7R8K - chain A; structure by X-ray diffraction, 3.28 A resolution.

Chain A:
Name: Argonaute
From: Pseudooceanicola lipolyticus
Reference sequence: A0A2M8J4C7 (A0A2M8J4C7_9RHOB); numbering as in UniProt (aligned over 1-789)
Amino-acid sequence (791 residues; each row starts with the number of its first residue; numbers below 1 keep their minus sign (Ser-1 is residue -1)):
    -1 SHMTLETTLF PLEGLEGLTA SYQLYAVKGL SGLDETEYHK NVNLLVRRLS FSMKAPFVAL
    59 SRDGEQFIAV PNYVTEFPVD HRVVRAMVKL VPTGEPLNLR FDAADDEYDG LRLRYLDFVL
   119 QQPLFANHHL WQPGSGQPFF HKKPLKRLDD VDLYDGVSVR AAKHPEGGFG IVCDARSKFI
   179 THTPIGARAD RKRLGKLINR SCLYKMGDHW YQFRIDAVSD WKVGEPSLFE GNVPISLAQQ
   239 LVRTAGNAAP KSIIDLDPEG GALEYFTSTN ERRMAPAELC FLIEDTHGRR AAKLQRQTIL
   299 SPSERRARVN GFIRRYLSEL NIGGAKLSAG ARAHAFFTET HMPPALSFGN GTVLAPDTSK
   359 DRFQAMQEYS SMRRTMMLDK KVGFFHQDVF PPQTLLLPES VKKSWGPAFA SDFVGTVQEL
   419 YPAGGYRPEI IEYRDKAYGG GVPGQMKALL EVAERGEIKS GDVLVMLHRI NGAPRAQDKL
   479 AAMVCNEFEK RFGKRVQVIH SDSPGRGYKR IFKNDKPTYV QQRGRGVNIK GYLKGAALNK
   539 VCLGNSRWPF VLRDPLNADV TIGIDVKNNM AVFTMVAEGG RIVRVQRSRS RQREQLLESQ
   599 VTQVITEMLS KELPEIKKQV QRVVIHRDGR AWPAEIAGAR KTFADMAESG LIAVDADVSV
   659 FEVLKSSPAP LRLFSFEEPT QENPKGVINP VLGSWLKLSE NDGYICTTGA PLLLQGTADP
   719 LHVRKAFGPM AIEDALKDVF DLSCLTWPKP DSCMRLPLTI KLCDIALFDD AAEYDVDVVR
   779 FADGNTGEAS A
Disordered / not traced: 767-789
Sequence notes: expression tag (-1 to 0)
Modified positions: Mse1, Mse51, Mse85, Mse204, Mse272, Mse340, Mse364, Mse370, Mse374, Mse375, Mse444, Mse464, Mse481, Mse568, Mse573, Mse606, Mse644, Mse728, Mse752 (selenomethionine; parent Met)
Reported in the primary citation:
  - mutagenesis - K565A (3.4-fold): decreased binding to target RNA
  - mutagenesis - N566A: unchanged binding to target RNA
  - mutagenesis - N566A: unchanged catalytic activity on target RNA
  - mutagenesis - K565A (Tm 51.3 degC), N566A (Tm 51.7 degC), K759A (Tm 52.9 degC): unchanged stability
  - mutagenesis - K565A (3.3-fold): decreased catalytic activity on target RNA

In short:
The paper reports that K565A reduces binding to target RNA; K565A reduces catalytic activity on target RNA.
Chain A is Argonaute (Pseudooceanicola lipolyticus); the structure, Crystal structure of Pseudooceanicola
lipolyticus Argonaute (SeMet labeled protein), was determined by X-ray diffraction (same publication as 7R8F,
7R8G, 7R8H and 7R8J).
